PDB entry 9IMO | X-ray diffraction, 2.75 A resolution | chains B and E of the 6 polymer chains in the assembly

# Chain B
Protein: Tubulin beta chain
From: Sus scrofa
Reference sequence: P02554 (TBB_PIG); the author numbering skips numbers that UniProt does not, so the offset changes along the chain: 1-358 = UniProt 1-358; 367-439 = UniProt 359-431
Chain sequence (431 residues; numbered 1 to 439; 8 numbers in that range are skipped by the numbering (no residue carries them; nothing is unmodelled there); the number before each row is that of its first residue):
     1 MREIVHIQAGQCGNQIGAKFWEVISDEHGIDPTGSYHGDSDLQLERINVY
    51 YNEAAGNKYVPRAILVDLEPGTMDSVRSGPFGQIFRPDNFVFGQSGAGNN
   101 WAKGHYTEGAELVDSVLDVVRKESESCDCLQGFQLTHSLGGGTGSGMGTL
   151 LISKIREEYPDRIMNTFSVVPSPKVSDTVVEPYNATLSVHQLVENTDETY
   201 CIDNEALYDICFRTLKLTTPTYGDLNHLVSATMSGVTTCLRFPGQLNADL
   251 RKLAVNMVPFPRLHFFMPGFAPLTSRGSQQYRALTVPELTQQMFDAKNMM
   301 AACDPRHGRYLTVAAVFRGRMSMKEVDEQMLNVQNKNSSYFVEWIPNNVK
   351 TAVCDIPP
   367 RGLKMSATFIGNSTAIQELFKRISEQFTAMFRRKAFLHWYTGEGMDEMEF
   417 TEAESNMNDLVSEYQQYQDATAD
Unresolved in the structure: 274-279, 437-439
Metal / ion sites: Ca2+ near Glu111 (its only coordinating residue here)
Ligand contacts:
  - A1L2T (N4-(1,3-benzodioxol-5-ylmethyl)-6-(1H-indol-4-yl)pyrimidine-2,4-diamine), molecule 1: Ile4, Tyr50, Gln134, Asn165, Phe167, Glu198, Tyr200, Val236, Thr237, Cys239, Leu240, Leu246, Leu250, Leu253, Ala254, Asn256, Met257, Phe266, Ala314, Val316, Lys350, Ala352, Ile376
  - A1L2T, molecule 2: Arg156, Pro160, Asp161, Glu194, Asn195
  - A1L2T, molecule 3: Pro160, Asp161, Val193, Glu194, Asp197, Pro261, Arg262
  - GDP (guanosine-5'-diphosphate): Gly10, Gln11, Cys12, Gln15, Ile16, Asp67, Asn99, Ser138, Gly140, Gly141, Gly142, Thr143, Gly144, Ser145, Val169, Pro171, Val175, Asp177, Glu181, Asn204, Leu207, Tyr222, Leu225, Asn226
Curated features (UniProtKB/Swiss-Prot):
  - motif: Met1 to Ile4 (MREI motif)
  - binding site (GTP): Gln11, Glu69, Ser138, Gly142, Thr143, Gly144, Asn204, Asn226
  - binding site (Mg(2+)): Glu69
  - modified residue: Ser40 (Phosphoserine), Lys58 (N6-acetyllysine), Ser172 (Phosphoserine), Thr285 (Phosphothreonine), Thr290 (Phosphothreonine), Arg318 (Omega-N-methylarginine)
  - cross-link (Glycyl lysine isopeptide (Lys-Gly)): Lys58 (interchain with G-Cter in ubiquitin), Lys324 (interchain with G-Cter in ubiquitin)

# Chain E
Protein: Stathmin-4
From: Rattus norvegicus
Reference sequence: P63043 (STMN4_RAT); residues -43 to 145 here correspond to UniProt positions 1-189 (UniProt number = residue number + 44)
Chain sequence (189 residues; row label = number of the first residue in the row; numbers below 1 keep their minus sign (Met-43 is residue -43)):
   -43 MTLAAYKEKMKELPLVSLFCSCFLSDPLNKSSYKYEADTVDLNWCVISDM
     7 EVIELNKCTSGQSFEVILKPPSFDGVPEFNASLPRRRDPSLEEIQKKLEA
    57 AEERRKYQEAELLKHLAEKREHEREVIQKAIEENNNFIKMAKEKLAQKME
   107 SNKENREAHLAAMLERLQEKDKHAEEVRKNKELKEEASR
Unresolved in the structure: -43 to 5, 29-43, 142-145
Ligand contacts: A1L2T (N4-(1,3-benzodioxol-5-ylmethyl)-6-(1H-indol-4-yl)pyrimidine-2,4-diamine): Arg61, Gln64, Glu65, Glu67, Leu68, His71
Curated features (UniProtKB/Swiss-Prot):
  - modified residue: Ser46 (Phosphoserine)
  - lipidation (S-palmitoyl cysteine): Cys-24, Cys-22

# Chain B / chain E interface
Pairs across the interface (24; chain B residue first):
  Tyr106(B) with His78(E), hydrogen bond; Glu79(E); Val82(E), hydrophobic; Ile83(E)
  Leu150(B) with Arg76(E); Glu79(E)
  Ser153(B) with Leu72(E); Arg76(E), hydrogen bond
  Lys154(B) with Arg76(E); Glu79(E), salt bridge
  Arg156(B) with Leu72(E)
  Glu157(B) with Leu69(E); Leu72(E); Arg76(E), salt bridge
  Pro160(B) with Glu65(E); Leu68(E), hydrophobic
  Glu194(B) with His71(E), salt bridge
  Glu409(B) with Val82(E); Ala86(E)
  Gly410(B) with Val82(E); Lys85(E); Ala86(E)
  Asp412(B) with Lys85(E), salt bridge
  Glu415(B) with His78(E), salt bridge
Other interface residues (no listed pair), chain B (18 interface residues in all): His105, Thr107, Asp161, Asn195, Gly408, Met411
Other interface residues (no listed pair), chain E (13 interface residues in all): Arg61

# Summary
Chain B and chain E form an interface of 18 and 13 residues respectively; the contacts include 2 hydrogen
bonds and 5 salt bridges. Among the polar pairs are Lys154(B)-Glu79(E), Glu157(B)-Arg76(E) and
Glu194(B)-His71(E). One compound A1L2T molecule is bound between chain B and chain E.
Chain B is Tubulin beta chain (Sus scrofa) and chain E is Stathmin-4 (Rattus norvegicus); the structure,
Crystal structure of Tubulin-RB3-TTL-Y12, was determined by X-ray diffraction, deposited together with 9IM5.
